Entry 2JJT (X-ray diffraction, 2.30 A resolution); this record covers chains A and C.

== Chain A ==
Name: Tyrosine-protein phosphatase non-receptor type substrate 1
Organism: Homo sapiens
Notes: fragment: n-terminal ectodomain, residues 31-148
Reference sequence: P78324 (SHPS1_HUMAN); residues 1-118 here correspond to UniProt positions 31-148 (UniProt number = residue number + 30)
Sequence (126 residues; each row starts with the number of its first residue):
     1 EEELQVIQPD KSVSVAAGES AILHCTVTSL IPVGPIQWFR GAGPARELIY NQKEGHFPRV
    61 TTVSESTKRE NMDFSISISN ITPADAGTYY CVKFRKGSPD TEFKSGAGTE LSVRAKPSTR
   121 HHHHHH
Unresolved in the structure: 1-2, 116-126
Disulfide bonds: C25-C91

== Chain C ==
Name: Leukocyte surface antigen CD47
Organism: Homo sapiens
Notes: fragment: immunoglobulin-superfamily ectodomain, residues 19-136
Reference sequence: Q08722 (CD47_HUMAN); residues 1-118 here correspond to UniProt positions 19-136 (UniProt number = residue number + 18)
Sequence (127 residues; row label = number of the first residue in the row):
     1 ELLFNKTKSV EFTFGNDTVV IPCFVTNMEA QNTTEVYVKW KFKGRDIYTF DGALNKSTVP
    61 TDFSSAKIEV SQLLKGDASL KMDKSDAVSH TGNYTCEVTE LTREGETIIE LKYRVVSWST
   121 RHHHHHH
Unresolved in the structure: 116-127
Differences from the reference sequence: engineered mutation G15 (Cys33 in Q08722)
Modified positions: E1 (pyroglutamic acid; PCA)
Disulfide bonds: C23-C96
Covalently attached groups: N-acetylglucosamine (NAG) linked to N16, N55, N93
Curated features (UniProtKB/Swiss-Prot):
  - modified residue: S71 (Phosphoserine)
  - glycosylation (N-linked (GlcNAc...) asparagine): N5, N16, N32, N55, N93

== Chain A / chain C interface ==
Contacting residue pairs (47):
  L30(A) with L101(C); T102(C), hydrogen bond (backbone-side chain)
  I31(A) with L101(C), hydrophobic
  V33(A) with T34(C); E35(C); Y37(C), hydrophobic; T99(C); L101(C)
  G34(A) with T99(C); L101(C), hydrogen bond (backbone-backbone); T102(C)
  P35(A) with T102(C); E104(C)
  I36(A) with T102(C)
  N51(A) with E104(C)
  Q52(A) with E1(C), hydrogen bond (side chain-backbone); R103(C); E104(C), hydrogen bond (side chain-backbone)
  K53(A) with E97(C), salt bridge; E104(C), salt bridge; E106(C), salt bridge
  E54(A) with K6(C), salt bridge
  S66(A) with E1(C), hydrogen bond (backbone-backbone); R103(C)
  T67(A) with E1(C); N27(C), hydrogen bond (backbone-side chain); R103(C), hydrogen bond (backbone-side chain)
  K68(A) with E29(C); R103(C)
  R69(A) with E29(C), hydrogen bond (backbone-side chain); A30(C); E35(C), salt bridge; E100(C), salt bridge; L101(C); R103(C)
  E70(A) with E29(C)
  F74(A) with T102(C)
  K93(A) with T102(C), hydrogen bond
  K96(A) with Y37(C); K39(C); E97(C), salt bridge; T99(C)
  G97(A) with Y37(C); K39(C), hydrogen bond (backbone-side chain)
  S98(A) with D46(C), hydrogen bond; T49(C)
  D100(A) with K39(C), salt bridge
Other interface residues (no listed pair), chain A (24 interface residues in all): P32, Q37, P99
Other interface residues (no listed pair), chain C (21 interface residues in all): L3, G105

== In short ==
The interface between chain A and chain C involves 24 residues on one side and 21 on the other; the contacts
include 11 hydrogen bonds and 8 salt bridges. Polar pairs include K53(A)-E97(C), K53(A)-E104(C) and
K53(A)-E106(C). Covalently linked N-acetylglucosamine: at N16(C), N55(C) and N93(C).
Here chain A is Tyrosine-protein phosphatase non-receptor type substrate 1 and chain C is Leukocyte surface
antigen CD47, both from Homo sapiens. Entry 2JJT (Structure of human CD47 in complex with human signal
regulatory protein (SIRP) alpha) was determined by X-ray diffraction (same publication as 2VSC, 2JJS, 2JJU,
2JJV and 2JJW).
